PDB entry 8XWP | electron microscopy, 3.21 A resolution | chains R and A of the 6 polymer chains in the assembly

Chain R:
Molecule: Endothelin receptor type B
Organism: Homo sapiens
Reference sequence: P24530 (EDNRB_HUMAN); residues 66-407 here = UniProt positions 66-407
Amino-acid sequence (346 residues; each row starts with the number of its first residue):
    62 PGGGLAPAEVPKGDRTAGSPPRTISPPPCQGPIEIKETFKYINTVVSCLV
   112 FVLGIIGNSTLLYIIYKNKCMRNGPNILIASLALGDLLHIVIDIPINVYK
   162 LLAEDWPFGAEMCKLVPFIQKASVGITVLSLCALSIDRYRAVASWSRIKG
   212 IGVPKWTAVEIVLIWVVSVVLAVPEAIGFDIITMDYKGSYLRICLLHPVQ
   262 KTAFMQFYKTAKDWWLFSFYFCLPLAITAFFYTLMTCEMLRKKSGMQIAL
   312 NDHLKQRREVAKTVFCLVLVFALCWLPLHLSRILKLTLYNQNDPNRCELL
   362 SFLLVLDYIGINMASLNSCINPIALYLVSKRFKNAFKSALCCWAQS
Disordered / not traced: 62-87, 302-311, 400-407
Construct notes: expression tag (62-65); conflict Tyr-124 (Arg in P24530), Ala-396 (Cys in P24530), Ala-400 (Cys in P24530), Ala-405 (Cys in P24530)
Curated features (UniProtKB/Swiss-Prot):
  - modified residue: Ser-305 (Phosphoserine)
  - lipidation (S-palmitoyl cysteine): Cys-402, Cys-403
  - natural variant: Asn-137 (N137Y: Found in patients with Waardenburg syndrome 2), Pro-156 (P156R: Found in patients with Waardenburg syndrome 2), Ala-183 (A183G: In WS4A), Trp-276 (W276C: In HSCR2), Phe-292 (F292L: In WS4A), Arg-319 (R319W: In HSCR2), Met-374 (M374I: In HSCR2), Pro-383 (P383L: In HSCR2)
  - mutagenesis: Cys-402 (C402S: Abolishes palmitoylation; when associated with S-403 and S-405), Cys-403 (C403S: Abolishes palmitoylation; when associated with S-402 and S-405)
Cystine bridges: Cys-90/Cys-358, Cys-174/Cys-255
From the paper describing this entry:
  - conformationally variable residues (helix shift, side-chain flip): Arg-199, Tyr-293, Asn-382, Pro-383, Leu-386
  - contacts within the chain: Ile-140/Leu-195 (hydrophobic contact), Ile-140/Leu-386 (hydrophobic contact), Arg-199/Tyr-293 (hydrogen bond), Met-296/Val-325, Thr-324/Val-389
  - mutagenesis - R199A, Y293F, N382A: abolished signaling with Endothelin-1
  - mutagenesis - L386A, L386I, L386N, L386V, L386Y: decreased signaling with Endothelin-1
  - mutagenesis - N134A, H314A, R318A, V389A, K391A: unchanged signaling with Guanine nucleotide-binding protein G(i) subunit alpha-1 (chain A)
  - contacts within the chain: Asp-147/Ser-379 (hydrogen bond) (from molecular simulation)

Chain A:
Molecule: Guanine nucleotide-binding protein G(i) subunit alpha-1
Organism: Homo sapiens
Reference sequence: P63096 (GNAI1_HUMAN); numbering as in UniProt (aligned over 1-354)
Amino-acid sequence (354 residues; numbered 1 to 354; the number before each row is that of its first residue):
     1 MGCTLSAEDKAAVERSKMIDRNLREDGEKAAREVKLLLLGAGESGKNTIV
    51 KQMKIIHEAGYSEEECKQYKAVVYSNTIQSIIAIIRAMGRLKIDFGDSAR
   101 ADDARQLFVLAGAAEEGFMTAELAGVIKRLWKDSGVQACFNRSREYQLND
   151 SAAYYLNDLDRIAQPNYIPTQQDVLRTRVKTTGIVETHFTFKDLHFKMFD
   201 VGAQRSERKKWIHCFEGVTAIIFCVALSDYDLVLAEDEEMNRMHASMKLF
   251 DSICNNKWFTDTSIILFLNKKDLFEEKIKKSPLTICYPEYAGSNTYEEAA
   301 AYIQCQFEDLNKRKDTKEIYTHFTCSTDTKNVQFVFDAVTDVIIKNNLKD
   351 CGLF
Disordered / not traced: 1-3, 56-181, 234-240
Construct notes: engineered mutation Asn-47 (Ser in P63096), Ala-203 (Gly in P63096), Ala-245 (Glu in P63096), Ser-326 (Ala in P63096)
Curated features (UniProtKB/Swiss-Prot):
  - region: Lys-35 to Lys-46, Thr-48 (G1 motif), Asp-173 to Thr-181 (G2 motif), Phe-196 to Gly-202, Gln-204, Arg-205 (G3 motif), Ile-265 to Asp-272 (G4 motif), Thr-324, Cys-325, Thr-327 to Thr-329 (G5 motif)
  - binding site (GTP): Glu-43 to Lys-46, Thr-48, Ser-151, Leu-175 to Thr-181, Asp-200 to Gly-202, Gln-204, Asn-269 to Asp-272
  - binding site (Mg(2+)): Thr-181
  - modified residue: Arg-178 (ADP-ribosylarginine), Gln-204 (Deamidated glutamine), Cys-351 (ADP-ribosylcysteine)
  - lipidation: Gly-2 (N-myristoyl glycine), Cys-3 (S-palmitoyl cysteine)
  - natural variant: Gly-40 (G40C: In NEDHISB; G40R: In NEDHISB), Gly-45 (G45D: In NEDHISB), Thr-48 (T48I: In NEDHISB; T48K: In NEDHISB), Gln-52 (Q52P: In NEDHISB), Ser-75 (deletion: In NEDHISB; uncertain significance), Gln-172 (deletion: In NEDHISB), Asp-173 (D173V: In NEDHISB), Glu-186 to Phe-189 (deletion: In NEDHISB; uncertain significance), Cys-224 (C224Y: In NEDHISB), Lys-270 (K270N: In NEDHISB; K270R: In NEDHISB), Asp-272 (D272G: In NEDHISB), Val-332 (V332E: In NEDHISB; uncertain significance)
  - mutagenesis: Gly-42 (G42R: Abolishes switch to an activated conformation and dissociation from beta and gamma subunits upon GTP binding. Abolishes interaction with RGS family members), Glu-116 (E116L: Enhances interaction (inactive GDP-bound) with RGS14), Gln-147 (Q147L: Enhances interaction (inactive GDP-bound) with RGS14)
From the paper describing this entry:
  - mutagenesis - K345A: decreased signaling with Endothelin receptor type B (chain R)
  - mutagenesis - D341A, D350A: unchanged signaling with Endothelin receptor type B (chain R)
  - contacts within the chain: Lys-345/Phe-354 (cation-pi contact), Asp-341/Lys-345 (salt bridge), Glu-318/Lys-345 (salt bridge)

How chain R and chain A interact:
Residue-residue contacts (38; chain R residue first):
  Asn-134(R) / Asp-350(A)  hydrogen bond (side chain-backbone)
  Pro-136(R) / Cys-351(A)  hydrophobic
  Arg-199(R) / Cys-351(A)
  Arg-199(R) / Leu-353(A)
  Ala-202(R) / Ile-344(A)
  Ala-202(R) / Asn-347(A)
  Ala-202(R) / Cys-351(A)  hydrophobic
  Val-203(R) / Ile-344(A)  hydrophobic
  Val-203(R) / Leu-348(A)  hydrophobic
  Trp-206(R) / Lys-192(A)
  Trp-206(R) / Asp-193(A)
  Trp-206(R) / Ile-344(A)
  Ser-207(R) / Arg-32(A)
  Arg-208(R) / Arg-32(A)
  Arg-208(R) / Asn-347(A)  hydrogen bond
  Ile-209(R) / Ala-31(A)
  Ile-209(R) / Glu-33(A)
  Ile-209(R) / Leu-194(A)  hydrophobic
  Ile-209(R) / Ile-343(A)  hydrophobic
  Lys-210(R) / Asn-346(A)
  Lys-210(R) / Asp-350(A)  salt bridge
  Met-300(R) / Leu-348(A)  hydrophobic
  His-314(R) / Glu-318(A)  salt bridge
  His-314(R) / Tyr-320(A)
  His-314(R) / Asp-341(A)  salt bridge
  His-314(R) / Lys-345(A)
  Gln-317(R) / Phe-354(A)
  Arg-318(R) / Asp-341(A)  salt bridge
  Arg-318(R) / Lys-345(A)
  Val-321(R) / Leu-353(A)
  Thr-324(R) / Leu-353(A)
  Val-325(R) / Leu-353(A)  hydrophobic
  Leu-386(R) / Gly-352(A)
  Val-389(R) / Leu-353(A)
  Val-389(R) / Phe-354(A)
  Ser-390(R) / Gly-352(A)  hydrogen bond (side chain-backbone)
  Ser-390(R) / Leu-353(A)
  Ser-390(R) / Phe-354(A)  hydrogen bond (side chain-backbone)
Other interface residues (no listed pair), chain R (26 interface residues in all): Ile-140, Asp-198, Ile-212, Met-296, Lys-391, Phe-393
Other interface residues (no listed pair), chain A (22 interface residues in all): Phe-336, Thr-340
From the paper, about this interface:
  - specific contacts: Asn-134(R)/Asp-350(A) (hydrogen bond), Arg-199(R)/Cys-351(A), Ala-202(R)/Asn-347(A), Trp-206(R)/Ile-344(A) (hydrophobic contact), Arg-208(R)/Asn-347(A) (hydrogen bond), Ile-209(R)/Ile-343(A) (hydrophobic contact), Arg-318(R)/Asp-341(A), Val-389(R)/Gly-352(A) (backbone contact), Ser-390(R)/Phe-354(A)
  - interface residues, chain R: Val-203(R), Lys-210(R), Met-296(R), Met-300(R), His-314(R), Val-321(R), Val-325(R), Leu-386(R), Val-389(R)
  - hot spots on chain R (mutagenesis) - M296A, M300A, V325A, S390A: decreased signaling with Guanine nucleotide-binding protein G(i) subunit alpha-1 (chain A)
  - interface residues, chain A: Thr-340(A), Leu-348(A), Gly-352(A), Leu-353(A)
  - hot spots on chain A (mutagenesis) - G352A, L353A: decreased signaling with Endothelin receptor type B (chain R)

Summary:
Chain R and chain A form an interface of 26 and 22 residues respectively; the contacts include 4 hydrogen
bonds and 4 salt bridges. Among the polar pairs are Lys-210(R)/Asp-350(A), His-314(R)/Glu-318(A) and
His-314(R)/Asp-341(A). The authors report hydrogen bonds between Asn-134(R) and Asp-350(A) and Arg-208(R) and
Asn-347(A); contacts between Arg-199(R) and Cys-351(A), Ala-202(R) and Asn-347(A) and Arg-318(R) and
Asp-341(A) among others; hydrophobic contacts between Trp-206(R) and Ile-344(A) and Ile-209(R) and Ile-343(A).
From the paper: L386A, L386I and L386N of chain R, among others, reduce signaling with Endothelin-1; interface
residues Val-203(R), Lys-210(R) and Thr-340(A) among others; 22 substitutions were tested in all.
Here chain R is Endothelin receptor type B and chain A is Guanine nucleotide-binding protein G(i) subunit
alpha-1, both from Homo sapiens. Entry 8XWP (Cryo-EM structure of ET-1 bound ETBR-DNGI complex) was determined
by electron microscopy, deposited together with 8XWQ and 8ZRT.
